PDB entry 9FQ5 | X-ray diffraction, 1.90 A resolution | chain A

== Chain A ==
Molecule: Phosphoserine phosphatase
Source organism: Brucella melitensis
Notes: EC 3.1.3.3
UniProtKB: Q8YI30 (Q8YI30_BRUME); residues -5 to 295 here correspond to UniProt positions 2-302 (UniProt number = residue number + 7)
Sequence (307 residues; each row starts with the number of its first residue; numbers below 1 keep their minus sign (Gly-11 is residue -11)):
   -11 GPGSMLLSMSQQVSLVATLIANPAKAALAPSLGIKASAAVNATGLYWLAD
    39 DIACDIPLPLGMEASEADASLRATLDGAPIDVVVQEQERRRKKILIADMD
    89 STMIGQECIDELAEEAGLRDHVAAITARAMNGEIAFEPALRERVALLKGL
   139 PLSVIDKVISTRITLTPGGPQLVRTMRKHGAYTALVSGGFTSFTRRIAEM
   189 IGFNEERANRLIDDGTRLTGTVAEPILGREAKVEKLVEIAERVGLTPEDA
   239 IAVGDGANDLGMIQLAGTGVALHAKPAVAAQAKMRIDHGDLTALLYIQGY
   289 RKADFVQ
Unresolved in the structure: -11 to -10
Sequence notes: expression tag (-11 to -6)
Bound ions: Mg2+: Asp86, Asp88, Asp243

== Overview ==
Asp86, Asp88 and Asp243 form the Mg2+ site.
Chain A is Phosphoserine phosphatase (Brucella melitensis); the structure, Crystal structure of phosphoserine
phosphatase (SerB) from Brucella melitensis, was determined by X-ray diffraction (same publication as 9FQN,
9FQC, 8QOB, 8Q4S and 7QPL).
